3U11 - chain A; structure by X-ray diffraction, 2.50 A resolution.

# Chain A
Molecule: Potassium/sodium hyperpolarization-activated cyclic nucleotide-gated channel 4
Source organism: Homo sapiens
Notes: fragment: c-terminal domain
Reference sequence: Q9Y3Q4 (HCN4_HUMAN); residues 521-723 here = UniProt positions 521-723
Amino-acid sequence (210 residues; numbered 514 to 723; the number before each row is that of its first residue):
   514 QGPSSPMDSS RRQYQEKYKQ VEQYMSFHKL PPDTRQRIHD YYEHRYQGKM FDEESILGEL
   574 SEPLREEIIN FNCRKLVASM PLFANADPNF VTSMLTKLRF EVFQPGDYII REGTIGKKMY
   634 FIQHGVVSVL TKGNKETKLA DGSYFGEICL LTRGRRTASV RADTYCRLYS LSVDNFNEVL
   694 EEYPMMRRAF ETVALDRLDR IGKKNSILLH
Not modelled in the structure: 514-520, 719-723
Differences from the reference sequence: expression tag (514-520)
Modified residues: Cys586 (s-hydroxycysteine; CSO)
Ligand contacts: adenosine-3',5'-cyclic-monophosphate (CMP): Ile623, Val642, Glu649, Thr650, Leu652, Phe658, Gly659, Glu660, Ile661, Cys662, Arg669, Thr670, Ala671, Val673, Arg710, Arg713, Ile714
From the paper describing this entry:
  - binding site for adenosine-3',5'-cyclic-monophosphate: Arg669 (citing earlier work)

# In short
Chain A binds adenosine-3',5'-cyclic-monophosphate. From the paper: a binding site for
adenosine-3',5'-cyclic-monophosphate at Arg669.
Chain A is Potassium/sodium hyperpolarization-activated cyclic nucleotide-gated channel 4 (Homo sapiens); the
structure, Tetramerization dynamics of the C-terminus underlies isoform-specific cAMP-gating in HCN channels,
was determined by X-ray diffraction, deposited together with 3U0Z and 3U10.
